Entry 1KLG (X-ray diffraction, 2.40 A resolution); this record covers chains A and D of the 4 polymer chains in the assembly.

== Chain A ==
Protein: HLA class II histocompatibility antigen, dr alpha chain
From: Homo sapiens
Reference sequence: P01903 (2DRA_HUMAN); residues 4-180 here correspond to UniProt positions 29-205 (UniProt number = residue number + 25)
Sequence (177 residues; each row starts with the number of its first residue):
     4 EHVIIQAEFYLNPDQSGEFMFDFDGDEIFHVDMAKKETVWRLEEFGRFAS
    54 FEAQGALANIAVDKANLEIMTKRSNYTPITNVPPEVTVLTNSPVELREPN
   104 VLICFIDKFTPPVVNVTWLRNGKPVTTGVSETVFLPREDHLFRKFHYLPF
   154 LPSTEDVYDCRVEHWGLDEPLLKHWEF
UniProt features mapped onto this chain:
  - region: Glu179, Phe180 (Connecting peptide)
  - site: Gln9 (Self- and pathogen-derived peptide antigen), Gly49 (Self-peptide antigen), Phe51 (Self- and pathogen-derived peptide antigen), Ala52 (Self-peptide antigen), Ser53 (Self- and pathogen-derived peptide antigen), Glu55 (Pathogen-derived peptide antigen), Asn62 (Self- and pathogen-derived peptide antigen), Asn69 (Pathogen-derived peptide antigen), Arg76 (Self- and pathogen-derived peptide antigen)
  - glycosylation (N-linked (GlcNAc...) asparagine): Asn78, Asn118
Disulfides: Cys107-Cys163

== Chain D ==
Protein: Enterotoxin type C-3
From: Staphylococcus aureus
Reference sequence: P0A0L5 (ENTC3_STAAU); residues 1-239 here correspond to UniProt positions 28-266 (UniProt number = residue number + 27)
Sequence (239 residues; row label = number of the first residue in the row):
     1 ESQPDPMPDDLHKSSEFTGTMGNMKYLYDDHYVSATKVKSVDSFFKWDLI
    51 YNISDKKLKNYDKVKTELLNEDLAKKYKDEVVDVYGSNYYVNCYFSSKDN
   101 VGKVTGGKTCMYGGITKHEGNHFDNGNLQNVLVRVYENKRNTISFEVQTD
   151 KKSVTAQELDIKARNFLINKKNLYEFNSSPYETGYIKFIENNGNTFWYDM
   201 MPAPGDKFDQSKYLMMYNDNKTVDSKSVKIEVHLTTKNG
Unresolved in the structure: 99-106
Sequence notes: engineered mutation Ser43 (Lys70 in P0A0L5), Phe45 (Leu72 in P0A0L5), Lys46 (Ala73 in P0A0L5), Trp47 (His74 in P0A0L5)
UniProt features mapped onto this chain:
  - binding site (Zn(2+)): Asp9, Asp83, His118, His122
Disulfides: Cys93-Cys110

== How chain A and chain D interact ==
Pairs across the interface (34; chain A residue first):
  Tyr13(A) - Phe44(D)  hydrogen bond (side chain-backbone)
  Tyr13(A) - Phe45(D)  hydrophobic
  Asp17(A) - Lys46(D)
  Gln18(A) - Ser43(D)  hydrogen bond (side chain-backbone)
  Gln18(A) - Phe44(D)  hydrogen bond (side chain-backbone)
  Gln18(A) - Phe45(D)
  Gln18(A) - Lys46(D)
  Gly20(A) - Phe45(D)
  Met36(A) - Phe45(D)  hydrophobic
  Met36(A) - Trp47(D)
  Ala37(A) - Trp47(D)  hydrophobic
  Ala37(A) - Met215(D)
  Lys38(A) - Lys212(D)
  Lys39(A) - Glu67(D)  salt bridge
  Lys39(A) - Tyr89(D)  hydrogen bond
  Lys39(A) - Tyr112(D)  hydrogen bond
  Lys39(A) - Ser211(D)
  Lys39(A) - Lys212(D)
  Lys39(A) - Met215(D)
  Gln57(A) - Asn92(D)
  Gln57(A) - Tyr94(D)
  Gln57(A) - Asp209(D)
  Leu60(A) - Tyr94(D)
  Ala61(A) - Tyr94(D)
  Ile63(A) - Phe44(D)  hydrophobic
  Ile63(A) - Phe45(D)  hydrophobic
  Ala64(A) - Phe44(D)  hydrophobic
  Ala64(A) - Phe95(D)
  Ala64(A) - Ser96(D)
  Lys67(A) - Ser43(D)  hydrogen bond (side chain-backbone)
  Lys67(A) - Phe44(D)  hydrogen bond (side chain-backbone)
  Lys67(A) - Ser96(D)
  Ala68(A) - Ser96(D)  hydrogen bond (backbone-side chain)
  Glu71(A) - Lys98(D)

== Summary ==
16 residues of chain A and 17 residues of chain D are in contact, with 8 hydrogen bonds and 1 salt bridge.
Polar contacts include Lys39(A)-Glu67(D), Tyr13(A)-Phe44(D) and Gln18(A)-Ser43(D). Curated annotation
(UniProt) lists 4 Zn2+-binding residues on chain D.
Chain A is HLA class II histocompatibility antigen, dr alpha chain (Homo sapiens) and chain D is Enterotoxin
type C-3 (Staphylococcus aureus); the structure, Crystal structure of HLA-DR1/TPI(23-37, Thr28-->Ile mutant)
complexed with staphylococcal enterotoxin C3 variant 3B2 (SEC3-3B2), was determined by X-ray diffraction (same
publication as 1KLU).
